PDB entry 1GXJ | X-ray diffraction, 2.00 A resolution | chains A and B

[Chain A (and B)]
Molecule: Chromosome segregation smc protein
Source organism: Thermotoga maritima
Notes: fragment: hinge domain, residues 485-670; chain B of this document is another copy of the same molecule, construct and numbering; everything in this record applies to it too
UniProtKB: Q9X0R4 (Q9X0R4); residues 485-670 here = UniProt positions 485-670
Chain sequence (186 residues; numbered 485 to 670; the number before each row is that of its first residue):
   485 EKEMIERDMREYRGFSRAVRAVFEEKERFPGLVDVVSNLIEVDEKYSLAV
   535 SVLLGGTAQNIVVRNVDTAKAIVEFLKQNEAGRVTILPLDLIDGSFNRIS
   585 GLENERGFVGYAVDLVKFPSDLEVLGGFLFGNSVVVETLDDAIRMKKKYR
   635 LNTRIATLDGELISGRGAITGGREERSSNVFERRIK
Disordered / not traced: 485-497, 659-670 (chain B: 485-495, 658-670)
What the authors report for this chain:
  - conformationally variable residues (order/disorder transition): Glu485 to Ser500, Arg657 to Lys670

[Interface between chain A and chain B]
Residue-residue contacts (60):
  Ala553(A) with Ile653(B), hydrophobic
  Val557(A) with Ile653(B), hydrophobic; Gly656(B)
  Leu560(A) with Gly656(B); Arg657(B)
  Lys561(A) with Gly656(B), hydrogen bond (backbone-backbone)
  Glu564(A) with Arg657(B)
  Ala565(A) with Arg657(B), hydrogen bond (backbone-backbone)
  Gly566(A) with Gly656(B); Arg657(B), hydrogen bond (backbone-backbone)
  Arg567(A) with Gly655(B); Arg657(B)
  Val568(A) with Ile653(B); Thr654(B); Gly655(B), hydrogen bond (backbone-backbone)
  Thr569(A) with Gly651(B); Ala652(B); Ile653(B); Thr654(B)
  Ile570(A) with Ala652(B); Ile653(B), hydrogen bond (backbone-backbone)
  Leu571(A) with Ala652(B), hydrophobic
  Asp624(A) with Lys554(B), salt bridge
  Ile627(A) with Val550(B), hydrophobic; Lys554(B)
  Lys630(A) with Leu575(B)
  Asp643(A) with Lys561(B), salt bridge
  Gly644(A) with Arg567(B), hydrogen bond (backbone-side chain)
  Glu645(A) with Val557(B); Lys561(B), salt bridge
  Arg650(A) with Ile576(B); Asp577(B), salt bridge; Ser579(B), hydrogen bond (side chain-backbone); Phe612(B)
  Gly651(A) with Pro572(B); Leu575(B); Ile576(B)
  Ala652(A) with Ile570(B); Leu571(B), hydrophobic; Phe612(B), hydrophobic
  Ile653(A) with Ala553(B), hydrophobic; Val568(B); Thr569(B); Ile570(B), hydrogen bond (backbone-backbone)
  Thr654(A) with Arg567(B); Val568(B); Thr569(B), hydrogen bond
  Gly655(A) with Arg567(B); Val568(B), hydrogen bond (backbone-backbone)
  Gly656(A) with Val557(B); Leu560(B); Gly566(B); Arg567(B), hydrogen bond (backbone-side chain)
  Arg657(A) with Lys561(B); Glu564(B); Ala565(B); Gly566(B), hydrogen bond (backbone-backbone)
  Glu658(A) with Arg501(B), salt bridge; Glu564(B); Gly566(B)
Interface residues without a listed pair, chain A (32 interface residues in all): Val536, Lys554, Pro572, Leu623, Lys631
Interface residues without a listed pair, chain B (31 interface residues in all): Asp574, Gly578, Phe580

[Summary]
Chain A and chain B form an interface of 32 and 31 residues respectively; the contacts include 12 hydrogen
bonds and 5 salt bridges. Polar contacts include Asp624(A)-Lys554(B), Asp643(A)-Lys561(B) and
Glu645(A)-Lys561(B). From the paper: conformational variability at Glu485(A) and Arg657(A).
Both chains are Chromosome segregation smc protein (Thermotoga maritima). Entry 1GXJ (SMC hinge domain from T.
maritima w/o coiled coil) was determined by X-ray diffraction together with 1GXL from the same study.
